Entry 5K8J (X-ray diffraction, 1.60 A resolution); this record covers chains A and D of the 4 polymer chains in the assembly.

== Chain A (and D) ==
Protein: VapB family protein
Organism: Caulobacter crescentus
Notes: chain D of this document is another copy of the same molecule, construct and numbering; everything in this record applies to it too
UniProt: Q9AC34 (Q9AC34_CAUCR); residue numbers follow UniProt; this construct covers 2-79
Sequence (85 residues; each row starts with the number of its first residue; numbers below 1 keep their minus sign (Mse-5 is residue -5)):
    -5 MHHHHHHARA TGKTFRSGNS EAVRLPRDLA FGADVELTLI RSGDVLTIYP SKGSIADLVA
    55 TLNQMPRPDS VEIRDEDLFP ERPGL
Disordered / not traced: -5 to -1 (chain D: -5, 64-79)
Modified / non-standard residues: Mse-5 (selenomethionine); Mse59 (selenomethionine; parent Met)
Construct notes: initiating methionine (-5); expression tag (-4 to 1)

== How chain A and chain D interact ==
Pairs across the interface (104; chain A residue first):
  His0(A) - Arg35(D)  hydrogen bond
  His0(A) - Ser36(D)
  His0(A) - Gly37(D)  hydrogen bond (backbone-backbone)
  His1(A) - Arg35(D)
  His1(A) - Gly37(D)
  Ala2(A) - Ile34(D)
  Ala2(A) - Arg35(D)  hydrogen bond (backbone-backbone)
  Arg3(A) - Thr32(D)
  Arg3(A) - Leu33(D)
  Arg3(A) - Tyr43(D)
  Ala4(A) - Thr32(D)
  Ala4(A) - Leu33(D)  hydrogen bond (backbone-backbone)
  Thr5(A) - Leu31(D)
  Gly6(A) - Val29(D)
  Gly6(A) - Glu30(D)
  Gly6(A) - Leu31(D)  hydrogen bond (backbone-backbone)
  Gly6(A) - Leu33(D)
  Lys7(A) - Asp28(D)  salt bridge
  Lys7(A) - Val29(D)
  Lys7(A) - Glu30(D)
  Thr8(A) - Phe25(D)
  Thr8(A) - Gly26(D)  hydrogen bond (side chain-backbone)
  Thr8(A) - Ala27(D)
  Thr8(A) - Asp28(D)  hydrogen bond (side chain-backbone)
  Thr8(A) - Val29(D)
  Thr8(A) - Leu31(D)
  Phe9(A) - Ser11(D)
  Ser11(A) - Phe9(D)
  Ser11(A) - Arg18(D)  hydrogen bond
  Ser14(A) - Arg18(D)
  Ser14(A) - Leu19(D)
  Glu15(A) - Arg18(D)
  Glu15(A) - Leu19(D)  hydrogen bond (backbone-backbone)
  Glu15(A) - Ala24(D)
  Glu15(A) - Phe25(D)  hydrogen bond (side chain-backbone)
  Glu15(A) - Gly26(D)
  Ala16(A) - Phe9(D)  hydrophobic
  Ala16(A) - Val17(D)
  Val17(A) - Ala16(D)
  Val17(A) - Val17(D)  hydrogen bond (backbone-backbone)
  Val17(A) - Leu19(D)  hydrophobic
  Val17(A) - Leu31(D)  hydrophobic
  Arg18(A) - Glu15(D)
  Arg18(A) - Leu33(D)
  Leu19(A) - Glu15(D)  hydrogen bond (backbone-backbone)
  Leu19(A) - Val17(D)  hydrophobic
  Leu19(A) - Leu33(D)  hydrophobic
  Leu19(A) - Leu40(D)  hydrophobic
  Leu23(A) - Leu33(D)  hydrophobic
  Leu23(A) - Arg35(D)  hydrogen bond (backbone-side chain)
  Leu23(A) - Leu40(D)  hydrophobic
  Ala24(A) - Glu15(D)
  Ala24(A) - Arg35(D)  hydrogen bond (backbone-side chain)
  Phe25(A) - Glu15(D)  hydrogen bond (backbone-side chain)
  Phe25(A) - Arg35(D)
  Phe25(A) - Asp38(D)
  Phe25(A) - Leu40(D)  hydrophobic
  Gly26(A) - Thr8(D)
  Ala27(A) - Lys7(D)
  Ala27(A) - Thr8(D)
  Asp28(A) - Lys7(D)  hydrogen bond (backbone-side chain)
  Val29(A) - Lys7(D)
  Glu30(A) - Gly6(D)
  Glu30(A) - Lys7(D)
  Leu31(A) - Thr5(D)
  Leu31(A) - Gly6(D)  hydrogen bond (backbone-backbone)
  Leu31(A) - Thr8(D)
  Thr32(A) - Ala4(D)
  Leu33(A) - Arg3(D)
  Leu33(A) - Ala4(D)  hydrogen bond (backbone-backbone)
  Leu33(A) - Gly6(D)
  Leu33(A) - Leu19(D)  hydrophobic
  Leu33(A) - Leu23(D)  hydrophobic
  Ile34(A) - Ala2(D)
  Ile34(A) - Arg3(D)
  Arg35(A) - His-3(D)
  Arg35(A) - His-1(D)  hydrogen bond (side chain-backbone)
  Arg35(A) - His0(D)  hydrogen bond (side chain-backbone)
  Arg35(A) - His1(D)
  Arg35(A) - Ala2(D)  hydrogen bond (backbone-backbone)
  Arg35(A) - Asp22(D)  hydrogen bond (side chain-backbone)
  Arg35(A) - Leu23(D)
  Ser36(A) - His0(D)
  Ser36(A) - His1(D)
  Gly37(A) - His0(D)  hydrogen bond (backbone-backbone)
  Asp38(A) - Phe25(D)
  Asp38(A) - Ile42(D)
  Asp38(A) - Tyr43(D)
  Asp38(A) - Pro44(D)
  Val39(A) - Thr41(D)
  Val39(A) - Ile42(D)
  Leu40(A) - Leu19(D)  hydrophobic
  Leu40(A) - Phe25(D)  hydrophobic
  Leu40(A) - Leu40(D)
  Leu40(A) - Thr41(D)
  Leu40(A) - Ile42(D)  hydrogen bond (backbone-backbone)
  Thr41(A) - Val39(D)
  Thr41(A) - Leu40(D)
  Ile42(A) - Asp38(D)
  Ile42(A) - Val39(D)
  Ile42(A) - Leu40(D)  hydrogen bond (backbone-backbone)
  Ile42(A) - Ile42(D)  hydrophobic
  Tyr43(A) - Asp38(D)
  Pro44(A) - Asp38(D)
Also at the interface, not in a pair above, chain A (41 interface residues in all): Pro20, Ser45
Also at the interface, not in a pair above, chain D (42 interface residues in all): Ser45

== In short ==
41 residues of chain A and 42 residues of chain D are in contact, with 25 hydrogen bonds and 1 salt bridge.
Polar contacts include Lys7(A)-Asp28(D), His0(A)-Arg35(D) and Thr8(A)-Gly26(D).
Chain A and chain D are both VapB family protein (Caulobacter crescentus); the structure, Structure of
Caulobacter crescentus VapBC1 (apo form), was determined by X-ray diffraction (same publication as 5L6L and
5L6M).
